6WUI - chain A; structure by X-ray diffraction, 1.90 A resolution.

Chain A:
Protein: Decapping nuclease din1
Source organism: Schizosaccharomyces pombe
Notes: EC 3.6.1.-
UniProtKB: O13836 (DXO_SCHPO); residues 1-352 here = UniProt positions 1-352
Sequence (372 residues; row label = number of the first residue in the row; numbers below 1 keep their minus sign (Met-19 is residue -19)):
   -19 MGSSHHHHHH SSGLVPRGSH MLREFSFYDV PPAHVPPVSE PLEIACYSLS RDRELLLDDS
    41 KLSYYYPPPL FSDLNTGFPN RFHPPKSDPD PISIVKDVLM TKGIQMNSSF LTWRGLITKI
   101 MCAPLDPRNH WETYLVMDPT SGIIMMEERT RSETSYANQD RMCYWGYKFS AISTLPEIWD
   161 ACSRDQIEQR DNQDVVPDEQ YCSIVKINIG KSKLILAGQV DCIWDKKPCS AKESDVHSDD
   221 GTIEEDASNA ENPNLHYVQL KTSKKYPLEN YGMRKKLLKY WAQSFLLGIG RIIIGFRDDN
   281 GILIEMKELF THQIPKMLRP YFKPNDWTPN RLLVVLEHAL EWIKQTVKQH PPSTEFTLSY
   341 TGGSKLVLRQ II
Unresolved in the structure: -19 to -1, 131-137, 162-171, 209-230
Differences from the reference sequence: initiating methionine (-19); expression tag (-18 to 0); engineered mutation Ser150 (Glu in O13836), Gln199 (Glu in O13836), Gln239 (Glu in O13836)
UniProt features mapped onto this chain:
  - binding site (substrate): Arg33, Trp93 to Gly95, Cys182, Lys241, Gln263
  - binding site (a divalent metal cation): Asp201, Leu240
  - modified residue: Ser218 (Phosphoserine)
  - mutagenesis: Trp159 (W159A: Disruption of interaction with dhp1/Rat1), Asp201 (D201A: Loss of pyrophosphohydrolase activity; when associated with A-199), Lys256 (K256A: No detrimental effect on pyrophosphohydrolase activity, dhp1/Rat1 interaction or stimulation of dhp1/Rat1 mediated RNA degradation)
Ligand contacts: UBG ([(2R,3S,4R,5R)-5-(6-amino-9H-purin-9-yl)-4-hydroxy-3-(phosphonooxy)tetrahydrofuran-2-yl]methyl (2R,3S,4S)-5-(7,8-dimethyl-2,4-dioxo-3,4-dihydrobenzo[g]pteridin-10(2H)-yl)-2,3,4-trihydroxypentyl dihydrogen diphosphate (non-preferred name)): Pro65, Lys66, Ser67, Asp68, Pro69, Asp70, Trp93, Arg94, Gly95, Glu128, Thr130, Asn138, Tyr147, Asp178, Gln180, Ala197, Gly198, Gln199, Gln239, Leu240, Lys241, Gln263
From the paper describing this entry:
  - conformationally variable residues (loop rearrangement, order/disorder transition): Pro65 to Pro71, Arg131 to Ala137
  - binding site for UBG: Pro65 to Pro71, Trp93, Glu128

In short:
Ligands of chain A: compound UBG. From UniProt: 7 substrate-binding residues, divalent metal cation-binding
residues Asp201 and Leu240 and 3 mutagenesis sites. From the paper: a binding site for UBG at Pro65, Trp93 and
Glu128; conformational variability at Pro65 and Arg131.
Chain A is Decapping nuclease din1 (Schizosaccharomyces pombe); the structure, Crystal Structure of mutant S.
pombe Rai1 (E150S/E199Q/E239Q) in complex with 3'-FADP, was determined by X-ray diffraction together with
6WUF, 6WUG and 6WUK from the same study.
